PDB entry 7QCS | X-ray diffraction, 2.80 A resolution | chains A and C of the 5 polymer chains in the assembly

# Chain A
Protein: Protein PALS1
Organism: Homo sapiens
UniProt: Q8N3R9 (PALS1_HUMAN); residues 2-100 here correspond to UniProt positions 238-336 (UniProt number = residue number + 236)
Chain sequence (100 residues; each row starts with the number of its first residue):
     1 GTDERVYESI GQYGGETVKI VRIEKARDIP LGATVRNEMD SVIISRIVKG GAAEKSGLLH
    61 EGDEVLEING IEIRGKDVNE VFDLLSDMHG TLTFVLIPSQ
Disordered / not traced: 1-2, 100
Construct notes: expression tag (1)
From the paper describing this entry:
  - conformationally variable residues (side-chain flip): Phe82
  - specificity-determining residues: Val78

# Chain C
Protein: Envelope small membrane protein
Organism: Severe acute respiratory syndrome coronavirus 2
UniProt: P0DTC4 (VEMP_SARS2); residues 162-173 here correspond to UniProt positions 64-75 (UniProt number = residue number - 98)
Chain sequence (12 residues; each row starts with the number of its first residue):
   162 NLNSSRVPDL LV
Disordered / not traced: 162-168
From the paper describing this entry:
  - mutagenesis - P169L: unchanged binding to Protein PALS1 (chain A)

# Interface between chain A and chain C
Residue-residue contacts - 19 pairs, chain A then chain C:
  Pro30(A) - Leu172(C)  hydrophobic
  Pro30(A) - Val173(C)
  Leu31(A) - Val173(C)  hydrogen bond (backbone-backbone)
  Gly32(A) - Val173(C)  hydrogen bond (backbone-backbone)
  Ala33(A) - Leu172(C)
  Ala33(A) - Val173(C)
  Thr34(A) - Asp170(C)
  Thr34(A) - Leu171(C)
  Thr34(A) - Leu172(C)
  Val35(A) - Asp170(C)
  Val35(A) - Leu171(C)  hydrogen bond (backbone-backbone)
  Arg36(A) - Asp170(C)
  Ser45(A) - Asp170(C)  hydrogen bond
  Val48(A) - Leu172(C)  hydrophobic
  Val78(A) - Leu171(C)
  Asn79(A) - Leu171(C)
  Val81(A) - Val173(C)
  Phe82(A) - Val173(C)  hydrophobic
  Leu85(A) - Val173(C)  hydrophobic
Also at the interface, not in a pair above, chain A (15 interface residues in all): Lys25
Interface features reported in the paper:
  - interface residues, chain A: Leu31(A), Gly32(A), Val35(A), Ser45(A)

# Summary
15 residues of chain A and 4 residues of chain C are in contact; the contacts include 4 hydrogen bonds. Polar
contacts include Gly32(A)-Val173(C), Ser45(A)-Asp170(C) and Leu31(A)-Val173(C). The paper reports that P169L
of chain C leaves binding to Protein PALS1 (chain A) unchanged; interface residues Leu31(A), Gly32(A) and
Val35(A) among others.
Here chain A is Protein PALS1 (Homo sapiens) and chain C is Envelope small membrane protein (Severe acute
respiratory syndrome coronavirus 2). Entry 7QCS (PALS1/MPP5 PDZ domain in complex with SARS-CoV-2_E PBM
peptide) was determined by X-ray diffraction (same publication as 7QCR and 7QCT).
